PDB entry 4ZXY | X-ray diffraction, 2.06 A resolution | chains H and L

# Chain H
Name: Coagulation factor VIIa heavy chain
Source organism: Homo sapiens
Notes: EC 3.4.21.21
UniProt: P08709 (FA7_HUMAN); the construct lacks a stretch of the UniProt sequence and is renumbered around it, so the offset changes along the chain: 16-35 = UniProt 213-232; 37-60 = UniProt 233-256; 61-129 = UniProt 261-329; 134-147 = UniProt 337-350; 5 more segments
Amino-acid sequence (254 residues; each row starts with the number of its first residue; note: 11 numbers in that range are skipped by the numbering (no residue carries them; nothing is unmodelled there); a row labelled like 60A-60D holds insertion residues (60A, then the next letters in order)):
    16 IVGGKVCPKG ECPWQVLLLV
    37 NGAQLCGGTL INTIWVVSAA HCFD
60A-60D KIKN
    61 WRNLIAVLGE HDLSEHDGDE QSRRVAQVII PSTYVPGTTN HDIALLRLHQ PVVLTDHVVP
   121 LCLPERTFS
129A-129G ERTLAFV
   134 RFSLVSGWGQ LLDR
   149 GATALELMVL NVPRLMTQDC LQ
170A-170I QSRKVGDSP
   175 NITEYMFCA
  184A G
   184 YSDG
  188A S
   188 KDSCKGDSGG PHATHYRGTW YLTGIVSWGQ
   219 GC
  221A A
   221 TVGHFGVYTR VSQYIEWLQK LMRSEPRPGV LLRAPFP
Not modelled in the structure: 170D-170G
Disulfide bonds: Cys-22/Cys-27, Cys-42/Cys-58, Cys-168/Cys-182, Cys-191/Cys-220
Bound ions: Ca2+: Glu-70, Asp-72, Glu-75, Glu-80
Residues lining bound ligands: 4T1 ((2R)-2-[(1-aminoisoquinolin-6-yl)amino]-4,11-diazatricyclo[14.2.2.1~6,10~]henicosa-1(18),6(21),7,9,16,19-hexaene-3,12-dione): His-57, Asp-60, Lys-60A, Gly-97, Thr-98, Thr-99, Asp-189, Ser-190, Cys-191, Lys-192, Ser-195, Val-213, Ser-214, Trp-215, Gly-216, Gln-217, Gly-219, Cys-220, Gly-226, Val-227, Tyr-228
UniProt features mapped onto this chain:
  - active site (Charge relay system): His-57, Asp-102, Ser-195
  - binding site (substrate): Asp-189
  - glycosylation: Asn-175 (N-linked (GlcNAc...) asparagine)

# Chain L
Name: Coagulation factor VIIa light chain
Source organism: Homo sapiens
Notes: EC 3.4.21.21
UniProt: P08709 (FA7_HUMAN); residues 90-144 here correspond to UniProt positions 150-204 (UniProt number = residue number + 60)
Amino-acid sequence (55 residues; numbered 90 to 144; the number before each row is that of its first residue):
    90 ICVNENGGCE QYCSDHTGTK RSCRCHEGYS LLADGVSCTP TVEYPCGKIP ILEKR
Disulfide bonds: Cys-91/Cys-102, Cys-98/Cys-112, Cys-114/Cys-127

# How chain H and chain L interact
Contacting residue pairs (44; chain H residue first):
  Lys-24(H) / Ile-140(L)
  Gly-25(H) / Ile-138(L)
  Glu-26(H) / Ile-138(L)
  Glu-26(H) / Ile-140(L)
  Glu-26(H) / Leu-141(L)
  Glu-26(H) / Arg-144(L)  salt bridge
  Trp-29(H) / Gly-136(L)
  Trp-29(H) / Ile-138(L)  hydrophobic
  Leu-114(H) / Tyr-133(L)
  Thr-115(H) / Tyr-133(L)
  Asp-116(H) / Tyr-133(L)  hydrogen bond
  Asp-116(H) / Pro-139(L)
  Asp-116(H) / Lys-143(L)  salt bridge
  Val-119(H) / Pro-134(L)
  Val-119(H) / Lys-137(L)
  Val-119(H) / Pro-139(L)  hydrophobic
  Pro-120(H) / Cys-135(L)
  Pro-120(H) / Gly-136(L)  hydrogen bond (backbone-backbone)
  Cys-122(H) / His-115(L)
  Cys-122(H) / Cys-135(L)  disulfide
  Cys-122(H) / Gly-136(L)  hydrogen bond (side chain-backbone)
  Leu-123(H) / Tyr-101(L)  hydrogen bond (backbone-side chain)
  Leu-123(H) / His-115(L)
  Pro-124(H) / Tyr-101(L)
  Glu-125(H) / Tyr-101(L)
  Glu-125(H) / Arg-113(L)  salt bridge
  Phe-128(H) / Asn-95(L)
  Phe-128(H) / Gln-100(L)
  Phe-128(H) / Tyr-101(L)  hydrophobic
  Arg-129B(H) / Cys-91(L)
  Arg-129B(H) / Val-92(L)
  Thr-129C(H) / Asn-95(L)
  Tyr-203(H) / Glu-99(L)
  Arg-204(H) / Gly-97(L)  hydrogen bond (side chain-backbone)
  Arg-204(H) / Cys-98(L)
  Arg-204(H) / Glu-99(L)
  Gly-205(H) / Lys-137(L)  hydrogen bond (backbone-side chain)
  Thr-206(H) / Tyr-118(L)
  Thr-206(H) / Cys-135(L)
  Thr-206(H) / Gly-136(L)
  Thr-206(H) / Lys-137(L)  hydrogen bond
  Trp-207(H) / Gly-136(L)  hydrogen bond (backbone-backbone)
  Trp-207(H) / Ile-138(L)
  Tyr-208(H) / Gln-100(L)
Also at the interface, not in a pair above, chain H (25 interface residues in all): Pro-28, Ile-47, Leu-121
Inter-chain disulfides: Cys-122(H)/Cys-135(L)

# Summary
25 residues of chain H and 22 residues of chain L are in contact; the contacts include 1 disulfide bond, 8
hydrogen bonds and 3 salt bridges. Polar pairs include Glu-26(H)/Arg-144(L), Asp-116(H)/Lys-143(L) and
Glu-125(H)/Arg-113(L). Ligands of chain H: compound 4T1.
Here chain H is Coagulation factor VIIa heavy chain and chain L is Coagulation factor VIIa light chain, both
from Homo sapiens. Entry 4ZXY (FACTOR VIIA IN COMPLEX WITH THE INHIBITOR
(2R)-2-[(1-aminoisoquinolin-6-yl)amino]-4,11-diazatricyclo[14.2.2.1~6,10~]henicosa-1(18),6(21),7,9,16,19-hexaene-3,12-dione)
was determined by X-ray diffraction, deposited together with 4ZXX.
